Entry 2ZU0 (X-ray diffraction, 2.20 A resolution); this record covers chains A and C of the 4 polymer chains in the assembly.

[Chain A]
Molecule: Protein sufD
Source organism: Escherichia coli
UniProt: P77689 (SUFD_ECOLI); residue numbers follow UniProt; this construct covers 1-423
Amino-acid sequence (423 residues; row label = number of the first residue in the row):
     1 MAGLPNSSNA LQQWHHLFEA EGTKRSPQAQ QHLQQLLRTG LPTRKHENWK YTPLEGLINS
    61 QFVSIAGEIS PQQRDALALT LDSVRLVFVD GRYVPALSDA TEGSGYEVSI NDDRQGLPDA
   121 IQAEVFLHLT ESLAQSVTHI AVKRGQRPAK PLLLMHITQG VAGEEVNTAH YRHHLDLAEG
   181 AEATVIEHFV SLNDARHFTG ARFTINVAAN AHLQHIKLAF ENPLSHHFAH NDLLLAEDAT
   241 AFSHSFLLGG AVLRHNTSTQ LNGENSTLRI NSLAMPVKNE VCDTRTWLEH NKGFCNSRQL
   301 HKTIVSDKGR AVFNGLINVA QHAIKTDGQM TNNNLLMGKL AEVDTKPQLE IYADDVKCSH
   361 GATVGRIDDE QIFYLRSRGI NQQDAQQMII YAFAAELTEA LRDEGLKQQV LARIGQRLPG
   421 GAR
Unresolved in the structure: 1-7
Reported in the primary citation:
  - mutagenesis - H290A, P347G, C358S: unchanged growth
  - mutagenesis - H360C, H360S: abolished growth
  - mutagenesis - H360C, H360S: unchanged stability
  - self-association interface (contacts with another copy of this molecule): Pro347, His360

[Chain C]
Molecule: Probable ATP-dependent transporter sufC
Source organism: Escherichia coli
UniProt: P77499 (SUFC_ECOLI); residue numbers follow UniProt; this construct covers 1-248
Amino-acid sequence (267 residues; row label = number of the first residue in the row; numbers below 1 keep their minus sign (Met-18 is residue -18)):
   -18 MGSSHHHHHS SGLVPRGSHM LSIKDLHVSV EDKAILRGLS LDVHPGEVHA IMGPNGSGKS
    42 TLSATLAGRE DYEVTGGTVE FKGKDLLALS PEDRAGEGIF MAFQYPVEIP GVSNQFFLQT
   102 ALNAVRSYRG QETLDRFDFQ DLMEEKIALL KMPEDLLTRS VNVGFSGGEK KRNDILQMAV
   162 LEPELCILDE SDSGLDIDAL KVVADGVNSL RDGKRSFIIV THYQRILDYI KPDYVHVLYQ
   222 GRIVKSGDFT LVKQLEEQGY GWLTEQQ
Unresolved in the structure: -18 to 0, 248
Sequence notes: expression tag (-18 to 0)
UniProt features mapped onto this chain:
  - binding site (ATP): Gly34 to Ser41
Reported in the primary citation:
  - conformationally variable residues (side-chain flip): Lys152, Glu171, His203

[Chain A / chain C interface]
Contacting residue pairs - 47 pairs, chain A then chain C:
  Glu370(A) - Arg50(C)  salt bridge
  Glu370(A) - Phe84(C)
  Glu370(A) - Val88(C)
  Gln371(A) - Val88(C)
  Gln371(A) - Glu89(C)
  Gln371(A) - Ile90(C)
  Gln371(A) - Pro91(C)
  Phe373(A) - Ala48(C)  hydrophobic
  Phe373(A) - Gly49(C)
  Phe373(A) - Arg50(C)
  Phe373(A) - Pro72(C)  hydrophobic
  Phe373(A) - Phe84(C)  hydrophobic
  Tyr374(A) - Phe84(C)  hydrophobic
  Tyr374(A) - Val88(C)  hydrophobic
  Tyr374(A) - Ile90(C)  hydrophobic
  Tyr374(A) - Phe98(C)  hydrophobic
  Tyr374(A) - Asn143(C)
  Tyr374(A) - Asp155(C)  hydrogen bond
  Tyr374(A) - Gln158(C)  hydrogen bond
  Leu375(A) - Phe98(C)  hydrophobic
  Arg376(A) - Ser71(C)
  Arg376(A) - Pro72(C)
  Arg376(A) - Glu73(C)  salt bridge
  Ser377(A) - Ala76(C)
  Ser377(A) - Phe84(C)
  Arg378(A) - Ala76(C)
  Arg378(A) - Phe81(C)
  Arg378(A) - Met82(C)  hydrogen bond (side chain-backbone)
  Arg378(A) - Phe84(C)
  Arg378(A) - Phe98(C)
  Arg378(A) - Ala102(C)
  Arg378(A) - Val106(C)
  Arg378(A) - Asp155(C)  salt bridge
  Arg378(A) - Gln158(C)  hydrogen bond
  Arg378(A) - Leu162(C)
  Gly379(A) - Glu73(C)
  Gly379(A) - Ala76(C)
  Gly379(A) - Ala105(C)
  Gly379(A) - Val106(C)
  Ile380(A) - Glu73(C)
  Ile380(A) - Thr101(C)
  Ile380(A) - Ala102(C)  hydrophobic
  Asn381(A) - Glu73(C)
  Gln382(A) - Glu73(C)  hydrogen bond (backbone-side chain)
  Met388(A) - Val93(C)  hydrophobic
  Met388(A) - Phe97(C)  hydrophobic
  Ala392(A) - Pro91(C)
Other interface residues (no listed pair), chain C (30 interface residues in all): Ile80, Ala83, Pro87, Gly92, Val142
From the paper, about this interface:
  - interface residues, chain A: Phe373(A), Leu375(A), Ile380(A), Met388(A), Ala392(A)

[Overview]
14 residues of chain A and 30 residues of chain C are in contact; the contacts include 5 hydrogen bonds and 3
salt bridges. Polar contacts include Glu370(A)-Arg50(C), Arg376(A)-Glu73(C) and Arg378(A)-Asp155(C). From the
paper: H360C and H360S of chain A abolish growth; interface residues Phe373(A), Leu375(A) and Ile380(A) among
others; 5 substitutions were tested in all.
Here chain A is Protein sufD and chain C is Probable ATP-dependent transporter sufC, both from Escherichia
coli. Entry 2ZU0 (Crystal structure of SufC-SufD complex involved in the iron-sulfur cluster biosynthesis) was
determined by X-ray diffraction.
